Entry 6IR7 (X-ray diffraction, 1.28 A resolution); this record covers chain A.

== Chain A ==
Protein: Green fluorescent protein
From: Aequorea victoria
UniProtKB: P42212 (GFP_AEQVI); aligned to UniProt positions 2-237 over residues 2-237
Amino-acid sequence (235 residues; each row starts with the number of its first residue; note: 2 numbers in that range are skipped by the numbering (no residue carries them; nothing is unmodelled there)):
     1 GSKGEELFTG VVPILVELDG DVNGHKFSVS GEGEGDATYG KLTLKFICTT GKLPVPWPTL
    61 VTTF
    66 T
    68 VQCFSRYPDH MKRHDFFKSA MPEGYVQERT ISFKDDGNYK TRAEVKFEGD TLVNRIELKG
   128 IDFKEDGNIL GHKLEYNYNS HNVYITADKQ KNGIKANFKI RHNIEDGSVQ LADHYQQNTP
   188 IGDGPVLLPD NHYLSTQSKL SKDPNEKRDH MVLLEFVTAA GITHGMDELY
Disordered / not traced: 1-3
Sequence notes: expression tag (1); chromophore (66, 66, 66); engineered mutation Arg80 (Gln in P42212), Ser99 (Phe in P42212), Thr153 (Met in P42212), Ala163 (Val in P42212), Lys206 (Ala in P42212)
Modified residues: Thr66 (chromophore; CRO)
Glycans and other covalent adducts: covalent link Phe64-Thr66; covalent link Thr66-Val68; 6-hydroxy-L-norleucine (LDO) linked to Tyr237
Residues lining bound ligands: 6-hydroxy-L-norleucine (LDO): Asp234, Glu235, Leu236
Reported in the primary citation:
  - conformationally variable residues (order/disorder transition): Thr203, Glu235

== Overview ==
Covalently linked 6-hydroxy-L-norleucine: at Tyr237. The paper reports conformational variability at Thr203
and Glu235.
Chain A is Green fluorescent protein (Aequorea victoria); the structure, Green fluorescent protein variant
GFPuv with the modification to 6-hydroxynorleucine at the C-terminus, was determined by X-ray diffraction,
deposited together with 6IR6.
